5C33 - chain A; structure by X-ray diffraction, 1.21 A resolution.

# Chain A
Molecule: Ryanodine receptor 2
From: Mus musculus
Notes: fragment: SPRY1 domain
UniProtKB: E9Q401 (RYR2_MOUSE); residue numbers follow UniProt; this construct covers 650-844
Amino-acid sequence (198 residues; numbered 647 to 844; the number before each row is that of its first residue):
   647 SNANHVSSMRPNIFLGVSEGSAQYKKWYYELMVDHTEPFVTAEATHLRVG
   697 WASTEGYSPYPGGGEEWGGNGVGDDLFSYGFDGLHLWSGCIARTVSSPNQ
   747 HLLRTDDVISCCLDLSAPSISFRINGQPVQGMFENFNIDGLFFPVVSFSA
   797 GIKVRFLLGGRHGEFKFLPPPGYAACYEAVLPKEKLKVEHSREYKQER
Not modelled in the structure: 647-651, 684-689, 828-831, 842-844
Differences from the reference sequence: expression tag (647-649)
Modified / non-standard residues: Cys-758 (s,S-(2-hydroxyethyl)thiocysteine; CME)
From the paper describing this entry:
  - contacts within the chain: Arg-694/Asp-720 (salt bridge), Asp-753/Asn-771 (hydrogen bond), His-747/Asn-771

# Summary
The paper reports contacts within the chain involving Arg-694, Asp-720 and Asn-771 among others.
Chain A is Ryanodine receptor 2 (Mus musculus); the structure, Crystal Structure of Mouse Ryanodine Receptor 2
SPRY1 Domain, was determined by X-ray diffraction together with 5C30 from the same study.
